PDB entry 4ZF5 | X-ray diffraction, 1.70 A resolution | chain A

Chain A:
Molecule: Green fluorescent protein
Organism: Aequorea victoria
UniProt: P42212 (GFP_AEQVI); the construct has insertions or renumbered stretches relative to UniProt, so the offset changes along the chain: 1-15 = UniProt 51-65; 18-187 = UniProt 68-237; 197-243 = UniProt 4-50
Amino-acid sequence (252 residues; row label = number of the first residue in the row; note: 2 numbers in that range are skipped by the numbering (no residue carries them; nothing is unmodelled there); numbers below 1 keep their minus sign (Met-10 is residue -10)):
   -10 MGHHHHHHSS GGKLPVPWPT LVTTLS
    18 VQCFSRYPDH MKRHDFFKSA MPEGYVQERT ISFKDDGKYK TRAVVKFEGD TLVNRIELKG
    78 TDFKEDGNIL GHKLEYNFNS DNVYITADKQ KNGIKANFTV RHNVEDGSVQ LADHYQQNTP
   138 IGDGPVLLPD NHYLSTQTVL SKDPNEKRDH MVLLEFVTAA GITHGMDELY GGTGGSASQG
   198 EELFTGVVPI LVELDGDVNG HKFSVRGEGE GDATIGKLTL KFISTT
Not modelled in the structure: -10 to 0, 179-193, 243
Glycans and other covalent adducts: covalent link Ser15-Val18
Modified positions: Ser15 (chromophore; 4NU)
Differences from the reference sequence: expression tag (-10 to 0); engineered mutation Leu14 (Phe64 in P42212), Arg30 (Gln80 in P42212), Ser49 (Phe99 in P42212), Lys55 (Asn105 in P42212), Val61 (Glu111 in P42212), Thr78 (Ile128 in P42212), Phe95 (Tyr145 in P42212), Asp98 (His148 in P42212), Thr103 (Met153 in P42212), Ala113 (Val163 in P42212), Thr116 (Lys166 in P42212), Val117 (Ile167 in P42212), Val121 (Ile171 in P42212), Thr155 (Ser205 in P42212), Val156 (Ala206 in P42212), Arg223 (Ser30 in P42212), Ile232 (Tyr39 in P42212), Ser241 (Cys48 in P42212); chromophore (15); linker (188-196)

Overview:
Chain A is Green fluorescent protein (Aequorea victoria); the structure, Crystal structure of Green
Fluorescent Protein (GFP); S65T, Y66(Cl2Y), H148D; circular permutant ( 50-51), was determined by X-ray
diffraction together with 4ZF3 and 4ZF4 from the same study.
